Entry 1IE7 (X-ray diffraction, 1.85 A resolution); this record covers chains A and C of the 3 polymer chains in the assembly.

Chain A:
Molecule: Urease gamma subunit
Organism: Sporosarcina pasteurii
Notes: EC 3.5.1.5
UniProt: P41022 (URE3_BACPA); residues 1-100 here = UniProt positions 1-100
Amino-acid sequence (100 residues; each row starts with the number of its first residue):
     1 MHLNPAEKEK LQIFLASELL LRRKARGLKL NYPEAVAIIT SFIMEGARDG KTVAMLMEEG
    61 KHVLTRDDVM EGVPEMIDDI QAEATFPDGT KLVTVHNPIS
Differences from the reference sequence: modified residue (1)
Modified / non-standard residues: M1 (n-carboxymethionine; CXM)

Chain C:
Molecule: Urease alpha subunit
Organism: Sporosarcina pasteurii
Notes: EC 3.5.1.5
UniProt: P41020 (URE1_BACPA); the construct has insertions or renumbered stretches relative to UniProt, so the offset changes along the chain: 1-27 = UniProt 1-27; 29-570 = UniProt 28-569
Amino-acid sequence (570 residues; row label = number of the first residue in the row):
     1 MKINRQQYAE SYGPTVGDEV RLADTDLWIE VEKDYTTYGD EVNFGGGKVL REGMGENGTY
    61 TRTENVLDLL LTNALILDYT GIYKADIGVK DGYIVGIGKG GNPDIMDGVT PNMIVGTATE
   121 VIAAEGKIVT AGGIDTHVHF INPDQVDVAL ANGITTLFGG GTGPAEGSKA TTVTPGPWNI
   181 EKMLKSTEGL PINVGILGKG HGSSIAPIME QIDAGAAGLK IHEDWGATPA SIDRSLTVAD
   241 EADVQVAIHS DTLNEAGFLE DTLRAINGRV IHSFHVEGAG GGHAPDIMAM AGHPNVLPSS
   301 TNPTRPFTVN TIDEHLDMLM VCHHLKNNIP EDVAFADSRI RPETIAAEDI LHDLGIISMM
   361 STDALAMGRA GEMVLRTWQT ADKMKKQRGP LAEEKNGSDN FRLKRYVSKY TINPAIAQGI
   421 AHEVGSIEEG KFADLVLWEP KFFGVKADRV IKGGIIAYAQ IGDPSASIPT PQPVMGRRMY
   481 GTVGDLIHDT NITFMSKSSI QQGVPAKLGL KRRIGTVKNC RNIGKKDMKW NDVTTDIDIN
   541 PETYEVKVDG EVLTCEPVKE LPMAQRYFLF
Differences from the reference sequence: conflict E19 (Arg in P41020), I29 (Gly28 in P41020), T36 (Tyr35 in P41020), T37 (Tyr36 in P41020), Y38 (Leu37 in P41020), L263 (Val262 in P41020), N327 (Gln326 in P41020), I420 (Met419 in P41020); insertion (28); modified residue (220)
Modified / non-standard residues: K220 (lysine nz-carboxylic acid; KCX)
Bound ions: Ni2+ site 1: H137, H139, K220, D363 (together with phosphate ion); Ni2+ site 2: K220, H249, H275 (together with phosphate ion)
Curated features (UniProtKB/Swiss-Prot):
  - active site: H324 (Proton donor)
Reported in the primary citation:
  - conformationally variable residues (loop rearrangement): N310 to I340, A366 to M367, K395 to G397
  - Ni2+ coordination: K220, H249

Chain A / chain C interface:
Residue-residue contacts - 37 pairs, chain A then chain C:
  A6(A) with S465(C)
  E9(A) with P464(C); P473(C); R477(C), salt bridge
  K10(A) with D463(C), salt bridge
  I13(A) with Q472(C); P473(C)
  L19(A) with L569(C), hydrophobic; F570(C), hydrophobic
  R23(A) with L569(C), hydrogen bond (side chain-backbone); F570(C)
  N31(A) with Q565(C), hydrogen bond (side chain-backbone); R566(C); F568(C), hydrogen bond (side chain-backbone)
  Y32(A) with F442(C), hydrophobic; R566(C), hydrogen bond (backbone-backbone)
  P33(A) with R566(C); Y567(C)
  E34(A) with L569(C)
  V36(A) with Q472(C)
  T40(A) with Q472(C)
  M70(A) with Q565(C); R566(C)
  E71(A) with R566(C), hydrogen bond (backbone-side chain)
  M76(A) with K441(C), hydrogen bond (backbone-side chain); R566(C); Y567(C), hydrophobic
  D78(A) with K441(C), salt bridge
  Q81(A) with I468(C); T470(C), hydrogen bond; P471(C); Q472(C), hydrogen bond (backbone-backbone)
  E83(A) with S465(C); A466(C); S467(C), hydrogen bond
  L92(A) with I468(C), hydrophobic; P471(C), hydrophobic
Other interface residues (no listed pair), chain A (23 interface residues in all): A16, M44, V73, A82

Overview:
23 residues of chain A face 19 of chain C across their interface, with 9 hydrogen bonds and 3 salt bridges.
Among the polar pairs are E9(A)-R477(C), K10(A)-D463(C) and D78(A)-K441(C). Curated annotation (UniProt) lists
active-site residue H324(C) on chain C. The paper reports Ni2+ coordination by K220(C) and H249(C);
conformational variability at N310(C), A366(C) and K395(C).
Chain A is Urease gamma subunit and chain C is Urease alpha subunit, both from Sporosarcina pasteurii; the
structure, Phosphate inhibited bacillus pasteurii urease crystal structure, was determined by X-ray
diffraction.
